PDB entry 8WHY | electron microscopy, 2.70 A resolution | chains F and A of the 28 polymer chains in the assembly

== Chain F ==
Molecule: 50S ribosomal protein L3
Organism: Mycolicibacterium smegmatis MC2 155
UniProt: A0QSD1 (RL3_MYCS2); residue numbers follow UniProt; this construct covers 1-217
Amino-acid sequence (217 residues; each row starts with the number of its first residue):
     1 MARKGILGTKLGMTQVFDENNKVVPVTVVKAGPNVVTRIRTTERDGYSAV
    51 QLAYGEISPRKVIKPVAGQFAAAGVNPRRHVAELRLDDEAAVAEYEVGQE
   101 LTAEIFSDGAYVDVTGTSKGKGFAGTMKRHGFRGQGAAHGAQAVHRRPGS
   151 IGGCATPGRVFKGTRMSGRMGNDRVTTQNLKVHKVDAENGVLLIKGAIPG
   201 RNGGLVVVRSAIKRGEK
Disordered / not traced: 1, 216-217

== Chain A ==
Molecule: 23S rRNA
Organism: Mycolicibacterium smegmatis MC2 155
Sequence (3119 nucleotides; row label = number of the first residue in the row):
     2 AAGUGUUUAAGGGCGCAUGGUGGAUGCCUUGGCACUGGGAGCCGAUGAAG
    52 GACGUAGGAGGCUGCGAUAAGCCUCGGGGAGCUGUCAACCGAGCGUUGAU
   102 CCGAGGAUGUCCGAAUGGGGAAACCCGGCACGAGUGAUGUCGUGUCACCA
   152 GGCGCUGAAUAUAUAGGCGUCUGGGGGGAACGCGGGGAAGUGAAACAUCU
   202 CAGUACCCGUAGGAAGAGAAAACAAAAUGUGAUUCCGUGAGUAGUGGCGA
   252 GCGAAAGCGGAGGAUGGCUAAACCGUAUGCAUGUGAUACCGGGUAGGGGU
   302 UGUGUGUGCGGGGUUGUGGGACCUAUCUUUCCGGCUCUACCUGGCUGGAG
   352 GGCAGUGAGAAAAUGUUGUGGUUAGCGGAAAUGGCUUGGGAUGGCCUGCC
   402 GUAGACGGUGAGAGCCCGGUACGUGAAAACCCGACGUCUGUCUUGAUGGU
   452 GUUCCCGAGUAGCAGCGGGCCCGUGGAAUCUGCUGUGAAUCUGCCGGGAC
   502 CACCCGGUAAGCCUGAAUACUUCCCAGUGACCGAUAGCGGAUUAGUACCG
   552 UGAGGGAAUGGUGAAAAGUACCCCGGGAGGGGAGUGAAAGAGUACCUGAA
   602 ACCGUGCGCUUACAAUCCGUCAGAGCCCUCGACGUGUCGUGGGGUGAUGG
   652 CGUGCCUUUUGAAGAAUGAGCCUGCGAGUCAGGGACAUGUCGCGAGGUUA
   702 ACCCGGGUGGGGUAGCCGCAGCGAAAGCGAGUCUGAAUAGGGCGUAUCCA
   752 CACAAGAGUGUGUGGUGUAGUGGUGUGUUCUGGACCCGAAGCGGAGUGAU
   802 CUACCCAUGGCCAGGGUGAAGCGCGGGUAAGACCGCGUGGAGGCCCGAAC
   852 CCACUUAGGUUGAAGACUGAGGGGAUGAGCUGUGGGUAGGGGUGAAAGGC
   902 CAAUCAAACUCCGUGAUAGCUGGUUCUCCCCGAAAUGCAUUUAGGUGCAG
   952 CGUCGCAUGUUUCUUGCCGGAGGUAGAGCUACUGGAUGGCCGAUGGGCCC
  1002 CACAGGGUUACUGACGUCAGCCAAACUCCGAAUGCCGGUAAGUCCAAGAG
  1052 UGCGGCAGUGAGACGGCGGGGGAUAAGCUCCGUGCGUCGAGAGGGAAACA
  1102 GCCCAGAUCGCCGGCUAAGGCCCCUAAGCGUGUGCUAAGUGGAAAAGGAU
  1152 GUGCAGUCGCGAAGACAACCAGGAGGUUGGCUUAGAAGCAGCCACCCUUG
  1202 AAAGAGUGCGUAAUAGCUCACUGGUCAAGUGAUUGUGCGCCGAUAAUGUA
  1252 GCGGGGCUCAAGCACACCGCCGAAGCCGCGGCAGCCAACGUGUUGGCUGG
  1302 GUAGGGGAGCGUCCUGCAUCCGGUGAAGCCGCCGAGUGAUCGAGUGGUGG
  1352 AGGGUGUGGGAGUGAGAAUGCAGGCAUGAGUAGCGAUUAGGCAAGUGAGA
  1402 ACCUUGCCCGCCGAAAGACCAAGGGUUCCUGGGCCAGGCCAGUCCGCCCA
  1452 GGGUGAGUCGGGACCUAAGGCGAGGCCGACAGGCGUAGUCGAUGGACAAC
  1502 GGGUUGAUAUUCCCGUACCCGUGUAUGUGCGUCCAUGAUGAAUCAGCGGU
  1552 ACUAACCAUCCAAAACCACCGUGACCGCACCUUUCGGGGUGUGGCGUUGG
  1602 UGGGGCUGCAUGGGACCUUCGUUGGUAGUAGUCAAGCGAUGGGGUGACGC
  1652 AGGAAGGUAGCCGUACCGGUCAGUGGUAAUACCGGGGUAAGCCUGUAGGG
  1702 AGUCAGAUAGGUAAAUCCGUCUGGCAUAUAUCCUGAGAGGUGAUGCAUAG
  1752 CCGAGUGAGGCGAAUUCGGUGAUCCUAUGCUGCCGAGAAAAGCCUCUAGC
  1802 GAGGACAUACACGGCCCGUACCCCAAACCAACACAGGUGGUCAGGUAGAG
  1852 AAUACUAAGGCGUACGAGUGAACUAUGGUUAAGGAACUCGGCAAAAUGCC
  1902 CCCGUAACUUCGGGAGAAGGGGGACCCACAUGGCGUGUAAGCCUUUACGG
  1952 CCCAAGCGUGAGUGGGUGGCACAAACCAGUGAGAAGCGACUGUUUACUAA
  2002 AAACACAGGUCCGUGCGAAGUCGCAAGACGAUGUAUACGGACUGACGCCU
  2052 GCCCGGUGCUGGAAGGUUAAGAGGACCCGUUAACUCCCUUUGGGGGUGAA
  2102 GCGGAGAAUUUAAGCCCCAGUAAACGGCGGUGGUAACUAUAACCAUCCUA
  2152 AGGUAGCGAAAUUCCUUGUCGGGUAAGUUCCGACCUGCACGAAUGGCGUA
  2202 ACGACUUCUCAACUGUCUCAACCAUAGACUCGGCGAAAUUGCACUACGAG
  2252 UAAAGAUGCUCGUUACGCGCGGCAGGACGAAAAGACCCCGGGACCUUCAC
  2302 UACAACUUGGUAUUGGUGCUCGAUACGGUUUGUGUAGGAUAGGUGGGAGA
  2352 CUGUGAAGCUCACACGCCAGUGUGGGUGGAGUCGUUGUUGAAAUACCACU
  2402 CUGAUCGUAUUGGGCCUCUAACCUCGGACCGUAUAUCCGGUUCAGGGACA
  2452 GUGCCUGGUGGGUAGUUUAACUGGGGCGGUUGCCUCCUAAAAUGUAACGG
  2502 AGGCGCCCAAAGGUUCCCUCAACCUGGACGGCAAUCAGGUGUUGAGUGUA
  2552 AGUGCACAAGGGAGCUUGACUGCGAGACGGACAUGUCGAGCAGGGACGAA
  2602 AGUCGGGACUAGUGAUCCGGCACCUCUGAGUGGAAGGGGUGUCGCUCAAC
  2652 GGAUAAAAGGUACCCCGGGGAUAACAGGCUGAUCUUCCCCAAGAGUCCAU
  2702 AUCGACGGGAUGGUUUGGCACCUCGAUGUCGGCUCGUCGCAUCCUGGGGC
  2752 UGGAGCAGGUCCCAAGGGUUGGGCUGUUCGCCCAUUAAAGCGGCACGCGA
  2802 GCUGGGUUUAGAACGUCGUGAGACAGUUCGGUCUCUAUCCGCCGCGCGCG
  2852 UCAGAAGCUUGAGGAAACCUGUCCCUAGUACGAGAGGACCGGGACGGACG
  2902 AACCUCUGGUAUACCAGUUGUCCCACCAGGGGCACGGCUGGAUAGCCACG
  2952 UUCGGACAGGAUAACCGCUGAAAGCAUCUAAGCGGGAAACCUCUUCCAAG
  3002 ACCAGGCUUCUCACCCUCUAGGAGGGAUAAGGCCCCCCGCAGACCACGGG
  3052 AUUGAUAGACCAGACCUGGAAGCCUAGUAAUAGGUGCAGGGAACUGGCAC
  3102 UAACCGGCCGAAAACUUAC
Disordered / not traced: 1171-1222, 1563-1607, 2697-2701

== Interface between chain F and chain A ==
Contacting residue pairs (195):
  Lys10(F) - C2904(A)  hydrogen bond to the phosphate
  Lys10(F) - C2905(A)  salt bridge to the phosphate
  Met13(F) - C2904(A)  sugar contact
  Met13(F) - C2905(A)  sugar contact
  Met13(F) - U2906(A)  sugar contact
  Thr14(F) - U2906(A)  sugar contact
  Gln15(F) - U2906(A)  hydrogen bond to the sugar
  Gln15(F) - C2907(A)  hydrogen bond to the sugar
  Pro25(F) - U2906(A)  base contact
  Pro25(F) - U2952(A)  sugar contact
  Arg38(F) - C3008(A)  hydrogen bond to the sugar
  Arg38(F) - U3009(A)  sugar contact
  Arg40(F) - G2858(A)  base contact
  Arg40(F) - C2859(A)  hydrogen bond to the base
  Arg40(F) - G3007(A)  base contact
  Arg40(F) - C3008(A)  hydrogen bond to the sugar
  Arg44(F) - C3008(A)  sugar contact
  Arg44(F) - U3009(A)  salt bridge to the phosphate
  Asp45(F) - C3008(A)  hydrogen bond to the sugar
  Tyr47(F) - U2860(A)  hydrogen bond to the sugar
  Tyr47(F) - U2861(A)  sugar contact
  Gln51(F) - C2859(A)  hydrogen bond to the sugar
  Arg60(F) - A3052(A)  salt bridge to the phosphate
  Arg60(F) - U3054(A)  sugar contact
  Lys61(F) - G3051(A)  salt bridge to the phosphate
  Lys61(F) - A3052(A)  phosphate contact
  Ile63(F) - A2857(A)  sugar contact
  Ile63(F) - G3032(A)  phosphate contact
  Lys64(F) - C3011(A)  sugar contact
  Lys64(F) - U3012(A)  salt bridge to the phosphate
  Lys64(F) - A3031(A)  phosphate contact
  Lys64(F) - G3032(A)  hydrogen bond to the phosphate
  Pro65(F) - U3010(A)  hydrogen bond to the sugar
  Pro65(F) - C3011(A)  sugar contact
  Pro65(F) - A3031(A)  sugar contact
  Val66(F) - A2857(A)  sugar contact
  Gly68(F) - U3010(A)  sugar contact
  Gln69(F) - A2857(A)  base contact
  Gln69(F) - G2858(A)  hydrogen bond to the base
  Gln69(F) - U3009(A)  hydrogen bond to the base
  Gln69(F) - U3010(A)  hydrogen bond to the sugar
  Arg79(F) - G3050(A)  phosphate contact
  Arg79(F) - G3051(A)  salt bridge to the phosphate
  Val81(F) - C2859(A)  sugar contact
  Ala82(F) - C2859(A)  phosphate contact
  Ala82(F) - U2860(A)  phosphate contact
  Glu83(F) - C2859(A)  hydrogen bond to the sugar
  Glu83(F) - U2860(A)  hydrogen bond to the phosphate
  Arg85(F) - U2861(A)  salt bridge to the phosphate
  Arg85(F) - G2862(A)  salt bridge to the phosphate
  Ser118(F) - C2904(A)  phosphate contact
  Lys119(F) - C2904(A)  hydrogen bond to the phosphate
  Lys119(F) - C2905(A)  salt bridge to the phosphate
  Lys119(F) - C2947(A)  salt bridge to the phosphate
  Lys119(F) - C3041(A)  base contact
  Gly120(F) - A3042(A)  phosphate contact
  Gly120(F) - G3043(A)  phosphate contact
  Lys121(F) - C2948(A)  salt bridge to the phosphate
  Lys121(F) - G3043(A)  hydrogen bond to the phosphate
  Gly122(F) - G3043(A)  hydrogen bond to the phosphate
  Gly122(F) - A3044(A)  phosphate contact
  Phe123(F) - A1872(A)  hydrogen bond to the sugar
  Phe123(F) - A1873(A)  sugar contact
  Phe123(F) - G2272(A)  base contact
  Phe123(F) - A3044(A)  hydrogen bond to the phosphate
  Gly125(F) - A1873(A)  hydrogen bond to the phosphate
  Gly125(F) - C1874(A)  phosphate contact
  Met127(F) - A2221(A)  phosphate contact
  Lys128(F) - C2948(A)  salt bridge to the phosphate
  Arg129(F) - G2845(A)  salt bridge to the phosphate
  Phe132(F) - C2736(A)  phosphate contact
  Arg133(F) - U2735(A)  salt bridge to the phosphate
  Arg133(F) - C2736(A)  salt bridge to the phosphate
  Gln135(F) - G2802(A)  hydrogen bond to the base
  Gln135(F) - C2803(A)  sugar contact
  Gly136(F) - C2218(A)  phosphate contact
  Ala137(F) - C2218(A)  hydrogen bond to the phosphate
  Ala138(F) - C1893(A)  base contact
  Ala138(F) - U2217(A)  sugar contact
  His139(F) - C1888(A)  hydrogen bond to the base
  His139(F) - U1889(A)  sugar contact
  His139(F) - G1891(A)  hydrogen bond to the base
  His139(F) - C1893(A)  stacking on the base
  His139(F) - U2217(A)  sugar contact
  Gly140(F) - A858(A)  phosphate contact
  Gly140(F) - U2804(A)  sugar contact
  Ala141(F) - C2803(A)  sugar contact
  Gln142(F) - G859(A)  phosphate contact
  Gln142(F) - U861(A)  hydrogen bond to the base
  Gln142(F) - C2803(A)  sugar contact
  Gln142(F) - U2804(A)  phosphate contact
  Ala143(F) - U1875(A)  phosphate contact
  Ala143(F) - A1876(A)  phosphate contact
  Val144(F) - U1875(A)  phosphate contact
  Val144(F) - G2802(A)  sugar contact
  Val144(F) - C2803(A)  sugar contact
  His145(F) - U1875(A)  hydrogen bond to the phosphate
  His145(F) - A1876(A)  salt bridge to the phosphate
  Arg146(F) - C1874(A)  salt bridge to the phosphate
  Arg146(F) - U1875(A)  hydrogen bond to the phosphate
  Arg146(F) - A2222(A)  salt bridge to the phosphate
  Arg147(F) - C1874(A)  phosphate contact
  Arg147(F) - U1875(A)  phosphate contact
  Arg147(F) - A2275(A)  salt bridge to the phosphate
  Arg147(F) - G2802(A)  salt bridge to the phosphate
  Pro148(F) - C2274(A)  phosphate contact
  Pro148(F) - U2735(A)  hydrogen bond to the sugar
  Pro148(F) - C2736(A)  sugar contact
  Gly149(F) - A2275(A)  sugar contact
  Gly149(F) - U2735(A)  base contact
  Gly149(F) - G2802(A)  sugar contact
  Ser150(F) - G2276(A)  phosphate contact
  Ser150(F) - U2735(A)  hydrogen bond to the base
  Ser150(F) - C2736(A)  sugar contact
  Ser150(F) - C2799(A)  hydrogen bond to the sugar
  Ser150(F) - G2802(A)  base contact
  Ile151(F) - C2274(A)  sugar contact
  Ile151(F) - G2276(A)  hydrogen bond to the phosphate
  Gly152(F) - G2276(A)  sugar contact
  Gly152(F) - G2798(A)  hydrogen bond to the base
  Gly152(F) - C2799(A)  sugar contact
  Gly153(F) - G2276(A)  sugar contact
  Gly153(F) - G2798(A)  sugar contact
  Gly153(F) - C2799(A)  sugar contact
  Cys154(F) - G2276(A)  phosphate contact
  Cys154(F) - G2277(A)  hydrogen bond to the phosphate
  Cys154(F) - A2796(A)  hydrogen bond to the base
  Cys154(F) - G2798(A)  hydrogen bond to the sugar
  Cys154(F) - C2799(A)  sugar contact
  Ala155(F) - A2796(A)  base contact
  Thr156(F) - U1248(A)  hydrogen bond to the base
  Thr156(F) - C2795(A)  hydrogen bond to the phosphate
  Thr156(F) - A2796(A)  phosphate contact
  Pro157(F) - C2795(A)  sugar contact
  Gly158(F) - G2276(A)  hydrogen bond to the base
  Gly158(F) - G2277(A)  sugar contact
  Arg159(F) - U1248(A)  hydrogen bond to the base
  Arg159(F) - C2248(A)  hydrogen bond to the phosphate
  Arg159(F) - G2249(A)  salt bridge to the phosphate
  Arg159(F) - G2276(A)  base contact
  Arg159(F) - G2842(A)  sugar contact
  Val160(F) - G2276(A)  base contact
  Val160(F) - G2842(A)  hydrogen bond to the sugar
  Val160(F) - C2843(A)  sugar contact
  Phe161(F) - U1248(A)  base contact
  Phe161(F) - U2738(A)  sugar contact
  Phe161(F) - C2843(A)  sugar contact
  Lys162(F) - C2843(A)  salt bridge to the phosphate
  Lys162(F) - C2844(A)  phosphate contact
  Gly163(F) - C2843(A)  phosphate contact
  Gly163(F) - C2844(A)  hydrogen bond to the phosphate
  Thr164(F) - C2843(A)  sugar contact
  Thr164(F) - C2844(A)  sugar contact
  Arg165(F) - G2737(A)  salt bridge to the phosphate
  Met166(F) - G2273(A)  base contact
  Met166(F) - C2843(A)  base contact
  Met166(F) - C2844(A)  hydrogen bond to the sugar
  Ser167(F) - A1873(A)  sugar contact
  Ser167(F) - G2273(A)  sugar contact
  Ser167(F) - C2844(A)  hydrogen bond to the sugar
  Arg169(F) - G2845(A)  hydrogen bond to the sugar
  Arg169(F) - C2846(A)  sugar contact
  Arg169(F) - G3043(A)  sugar contact
  Arg169(F) - C3046(A)  base contact
  Met170(F) - G3043(A)  phosphate contact
  Asn172(F) - A3042(A)  hydrogen bond to the phosphate
  Asn172(F) - G3043(A)  hydrogen bond to the phosphate
  Arg174(F) - C2997(A)  salt bridge to the phosphate
  Arg174(F) - C2998(A)  phosphate contact
  Val175(F) - A2903(A)  sugar contact
  Thr176(F) - U2996(A)  phosphate contact
  Thr176(F) - C2997(A)  hydrogen bond to the phosphate
  Gln178(F) - C2954(A)  hydrogen bond to the sugar
  Gln178(F) - U2995(A)  hydrogen bond to the sugar
  Gln178(F) - U2996(A)  sugar contact
  Asn179(F) - C2954(A)  phosphate contact
  Asn179(F) - G2955(A)  hydrogen bond to the phosphate
  Leu180(F) - U2953(A)  sugar contact
  Leu180(F) - C2954(A)  sugar contact
  Lys195(F) - U2953(A)  phosphate contact
  Lys195(F) - C2954(A)  phosphate contact
  Gly196(F) - U2953(A)  sugar contact
  Ala197(F) - C2904(A)  sugar contact
  Ile198(F) - A2903(A)  sugar contact
  Ile198(F) - C2904(A)  sugar contact
  Pro199(F) - A2903(A)  sugar contact
  Gly200(F) - C2904(A)  hydrogen bond to the phosphate
  Arg201(F) - C3041(A)  sugar contact
  Arg201(F) - A3042(A)  salt bridge to the phosphate
  Ile212(F) - U2995(A)  phosphate contact
  Lys213(F) - G2955(A)  phosphate contact
  Lys213(F) - G2956(A)  salt bridge to the phosphate
  Lys213(F) - A2957(A)  base contact
  Lys213(F) - U2995(A)  sugar contact
  Arg214(F) - G2955(A)  salt bridge to the phosphate
Also at the interface, not in a pair above, chain F (95 interface residues in all): Ala72, Thr115, Ala124, Gly134, Gly168, Thr177, Asn202
Also at the interface, not in a pair above, chain A (93 interface residues in all): G860, G1249, C2223, C2734, G2805, U2835, A2856, A2902, G3033, A3047, U3053, G3055

== Summary ==
95 residues of chain F face 93 of chain A across their interface, with 54 hydrogen bonds, 27 salt bridges and
1 aromatic stacking contact. Polar contacts include Arg40(F)-C2859(A), Gln69(F)-G2858(A) and
Gln69(F)-U3009(A).
Here chain F is 50S ribosomal protein L3 and chain A is 23S rRNA, both from Mycolicibacterium smegmatis MC2
155. Entry 8WHY (Cryo- EM structure of Mycobacterium smegmatis 50S ribosomal subunit (body 1) of 70S ribosome
and RafH) was determined by electron microscopy (same publication as 8WHX, 8WI7, 8WI8, 8WI9, 8WIB, 8WIC, 8WID
and 8WIF).
